7PET - chains e and I of the 36 polymer chains in the assembly; structure by electron microscopy, 9.50 A resolution (very low resolution: no residue pairs are listed; an interface is given only as per-side residue counts).

== Chain e ==
Molecule: Histone H3.2
From: Homo sapiens
UniProtKB: Q71DI3 (H32_HUMAN); residues 0-135 here correspond to UniProt positions 1-136 (UniProt number = residue number + 1)
Sequence (136 residues; numbered 0 to 135; the number before each row is that of its first residue; numbering starts at 0):
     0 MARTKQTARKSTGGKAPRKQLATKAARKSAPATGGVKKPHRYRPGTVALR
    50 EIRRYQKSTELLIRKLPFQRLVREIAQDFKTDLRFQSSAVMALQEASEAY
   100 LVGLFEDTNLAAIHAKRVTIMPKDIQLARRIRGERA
Not modelled in the structure: 0-36, 134-135
Sequence notes: engineered mutation Ala110 (Cys111 in Q71DI3)
Curated features (UniProtKB/Swiss-Prot):
  - modified residue: Arg2 (Asymmetric dimethylarginine), Thr3 (Phosphothreonine), Lys4 (Allysine), Gln5 (5-glutamyl dopamine), Thr6 (Phosphothreonine), Arg8 (Citrulline), Lys9 (N6,N6,N6-trimethyllysine), Ser10 (ADP-ribosylserine), Thr11 (Phosphothreonine), Lys14 (N6-(2-hydroxyisobutyryl)lysine), Arg17 (Asymmetric dimethylarginine), Lys18 (N6-(2-hydroxyisobutyryl)lysine), Lys23 (N6-(2-hydroxyisobutyryl)lysine), Arg26 (Citrulline), Lys27 (N6,N6,N6-trimethyllysine), Ser28 (ADP-ribosylserine), Lys36 (N6,N6,N6-trimethyllysine), Lys37 (N6-methyllysine), Tyr41 (Phosphotyrosine), Lys56 (N6,N6,N6-trimethyllysine) and 8 more in UniProt
  - lipidation: Lys18 (N6-decanoyllysine)

== Chain I ==
Molecule: 702-nt DNA strand
From: synthetic construct
Sequence (702 nucleotides; numbered 1 to 702; the number before each row is that of its first residue):
     1 ATCCCGGATCCCCTGGAGAATCCCGGTGCCGAGGCCGCTCAATTGGTCGT
    51 AGACAGCTCTAGCACCGCTTAAACGCACGTACGCGCTGTCCCCCGCGTTT
   101 TAACCGCCAAGGGGATTACTCCCTAGTCTCCAGGCACGTGTCACATATAT
   151 ACATCCTGTTCCAGTGCCGGACCCGAGCATCCGGATCCCCTGGAGAATCC
   201 CGGTGCCGAGGCCGCTCAATTGGTCGTAGACAGCTCTAGCACCGCTTAAA
   251 CGCACGTACGCGCTGTCCCCCGCGTTTTAACCGCCAAGGGGATTACTCCC
   301 TAGTCTCCAGGCACGTGTCACATATATACATCCTGTTCCAGTGCCGGACC
   351 CGAGCATCCGGATCCCCTGGAGAATCCCGGTGCCGAGGCCGCTCAATTGG
   401 TCGTAGACAGCTCTAGCACCGCTTAAACGCACGTACGCGCTGTCCCCCGC
   451 GTTTTAACCGCCAAGGGGATTACTCCCTAGTCTCCAGGCACGTGTCACAT
   501 ATATACATCCTGTTCCAGTGCCGGACCCGAGCATCCGGATCCCCTGGAGA
   551 ATCCCGGTGCCGAGGCCGCTCAATTGGTCGTAGACAGCTCTAGCACCGCT
   601 TAAACGCACGTACGCGCTGTCCCCCGCGTTTTAACCGCCAAGGGGATTAC
   651 TCCCTAGTCTCCAGGCACGTGTCACATATATACATCCTGTTCCAGTGCCG
   701 AT
Not modelled in the structure: 1-2, 701-702

== Interface between chain e and chain I ==
At this resolution (10 A) residue pairs are not listed: 17 residues of chain e and 10 of chain I lie at the interface.

== Summary ==
Chain e and chain I form an interface of 17 and 10 residues respectively.
Chain e is Histone H3.2 (Homo sapiens) and chain I is a 702-nt DNA strand (synthetic construct); the
structure, The 4x177 nucleosome array containing H1, was determined by electron microscopy, deposited together
with 7PEU, 7PEV, 7PEW, 7PEX, 7PEY, 7PEZ and 16 further entries.
